Entry 8ESQ (electron microscopy, 2.80 A resolution); this record covers chains 1 and R of the 58 polymer chains in the assembly.

== Chain 1 ==
Molecule: 3497-nt RNA strand
From: Schizosaccharomyces pombe
Sequence (3497 nucleotides; row label = number of the first residue in the row):
     1 AUUUGACCUC AAAUCAGGUA GGACUACGCG CUGAACUUAA GCAUAUCAAU AAGCGCAGGA
    61 AAAGAAAAUA ACCAUGAUUC CCUCAGUAAC GGCGAGUGAA GCGGGAAAAG CUCAAAUUUG
   121 AAAUCUGGCA ACAUUUCUUU UGUUGUCCGA GUUGUAAUUU CAAGAAGCUG CUUUGAGUGU
   181 AGACGAUCGG UCUAAGUUCC UUGGAACAGG ACGUCAGAGA GGGUGAGAAC CCCGUCUUUG
   241 GUCGAUUGGA UAUGCCAUAU AAAGCGCUUU CGAAGAGUCG AGUUGUUUGG GAAUGCAGCU
   301 CUAAAUGGGU GGUAAAUUUC AUCUAAAGCU AAAUAUUGGC GAGAGACCGA UAGCGAACAA
   361 GUAGAGUGAU CGAAAGAUGA AAAGAACUUU GAAAAGAGAG UUAAAUAGUA CGUGAAAUUG
   421 CUGAAAGGGA AGCAUUGGAA AUCAGUCUUA CCUGGGUGAG AUCAGUAGUC UCUUCGCGAG
   481 ACUAUGCACU CUGAACCUGU GGUAGGUCAG CAUCAGUUUU CGGGGGCGGA AAAAGAAUAA
   541 GGGAAGGUGG CUUUCCGGGU UCUGCCUGGG GAGUGUUUAU AGCCCUUGUU GUAAUACGUC
   601 CACUGGGGAC UGAGGACUGC GGCUUCGUGC CAAGGAUGCU GACAUAAUGG UUUUCAAUGG
   661 CCCGUCUUGA AACACGGACC AAGGAGUCUA GCAUCUAUGC GAGUGUUUGG GUGAUGAAAA
   721 CCCAUCCGCG AAAUGAAAGU GAAUGCAGGU GGGAACGCCC UUGUGGCGUG CACCAUCGAC
   781 CGACCCGGAA GUUUGUCAAU GGAAGGGUUU GAGUAAGAGC AUAGCUGUUG GGACCCGAAA
   841 GAUGGUGAAC UAUGCCUGAA UAGGGUGAAG CCAGAGGAAA CUCUGGUGGA GGCUCGUAGA
   901 GAUUCUGACG UGCAAAUCGA UCUUCAAAUU UGGGUAUAGG GGCGAAAGAC UAAUCGAACC
   961 AUCUAGUAGC UGGUUCCUGC CGAAGUUUCC CUCAGGAUAG CAGAAACUCA GAUCAGUUUU
  1021 AUGAGGUAAA GCGAAUGAUU AGAGGUCUUG GGGAAGGAAU UUCCUCAACC UAUUCUCAAA
  1081 CUUUAAAUAU GUAAGACGCC CUUGUCGCUU AAUUGGACGU GGGCCAUCGA AUGAGAGUUU
  1141 CUAGUGGGCC AUUUUUGGUA AGCAGAACUG GCGAUGCGGG AUGAACCGAA CGUGAGGUUA
  1201 AGGUGCCGGA AUGUACGCUC AUCAGACACC AGAAAAGGUG UUAGUUCAUC UAGACAGCAG
  1261 GACGGUGGCC AUGGAAGUCG GAAUCCGCUA AGGAGUGUGU AACAACUCAC CUGCCGAAUG
  1321 AACUAGCCCU GAAAAUGGAU GGCGCUUAAG CGUACUACCC AUACCUCACC GUCUGGGUUA
  1381 GCUUUGAGAA GCUCAGACGA GUAGGCAGGC GUGGAGGUUU GUGACGAAGC CUUGGGCGUG
  1441 AGCCUGGGUC GAACAGCCUC UAGUGCAGAU CUUGGUGGAA GUAGCAAAUA UUCAAAUGAG
  1501 AACUUUGAAG ACUGAAGUGG GGAAAGGUUC CAUGUGAACA GCAGUUGGAC AUGGGUUAGU
  1561 CGAUCCUAAG AGAUAGGGAA GCUCCGUAUG AAAGUUGCAC GAUUUUUCGU GCCUCCUAUC
  1621 GAAAGGGAAU CCGGUUAAUA UUCCGGAACC AGAAGGUGGA AUCAACACGG CAACGUAAAU
  1681 GAAGUUGGAG ACGUCGGCGG GAGCCCUGGG AAGAGUUCUC UUUUCUUUUU AACAAACCAU
  1741 UGAACCACCC UGAAAUCGGU UUAUCCGGAG CUAGGGUAUG GUGUUUGGAA GAGUUCAGCG
  1801 CCUCAUGCUG AAUCCGGUGC GCUCUCGACG GCCCUUGAAA AUCCAACGGA AGAAUGGACC
  1861 UUCGGGUCCU UGUUUUCACA UCUGGUCGUA CUCAUAACCG CAGCAGGUCU CCAAGGUGAA
  1921 CAGCCUCUAG UUGAUAGAAC AAUGUAGAUA AGGGAAGUCG GCAAAAUGGA UCCGUAACUU
  1981 CGGGAUAAGG AUUGGCUCUA AGGGUUGGGU ACGUUGGGCC UUGGAACCUG AACGGUUGCU
  2041 GGACUGAGCG UGGACCGAUG UCUUUUCUCG CCUUUCGGGG UGAGAAGGGA UGUUGGACCU
  2101 GCUUGGACCU UGGCGGCCGG GAAGUCCUUG GUCGGGCUUU UCUCCUUCUC GGGGAUUAUG
  2161 CUCUUACUGG CGUACGUUUA ACAACCAACU UAGAACUGGU ACGGACAAGG GGAAUCUGAC
  2221 UGUCUAAUUA AAACAUAGCA UUGCGAUGGC CAGAAAGUGG UGUUGACGCA AUGUGAUUUC
  2281 UGCCCAGUGC UCUGAAUGUC AAAGUGAAGA AAUUCAACCA AGCGCGGGUA AACGGCGGGA
  2341 GUAACUAUGA CUCUCUUAAG GUAGCCAAAU GCCUCGUCAU CUAACUAGUG ACGCGCAUGA
  2401 AUGGAUUAAC GAGAUUCCCA CUGUCCCUAU CUACUAUCUA GCGAAACCAC AGCCUGGGGA
  2461 ACGGGCCAGG CAAAAUCAGC GGGGAAAGAA GACCCUGUUG AGCUUGACUC UAGUUUGACA
  2521 UUGUGAAGAG ACAUAGAGGG UGUAGGAUAA GUGGGAGUAU GUUUCGGCAU ACGCCGGUGA
  2581 AAUACCACUA CCUUUAUCGU UUCUUUACUU AAUCAAUGAA GCGGAAUUGG GAUUUAUUUC
  2641 CCAUAUUCUA GCGUUAAAGU UUCUUCGCGA ACUGAUCCGC GUUGAUGACA UUGUCAGGUG
  2701 GGGAGUUUGG CUGGGGCGGC ACAUCUGUUA AAAGAUAACG CAGGUGUCCU AAGGGGGACU
  2761 CAUCGAGAAC AGAAAUCUCG AGUAGAAUAA AAGGGUAAAA GUCCCCUUGA UUUUGAUUUU
  2821 CAGUGUGAAU ACAAACCAUG AAAGUGUGGC CUAUCGAUCC UUUGUUCCCU CGAAAUUUGA
  2881 GGACAGAGGU GCCAGAAAAG UUACCACAGG GAUAACUGGC UUGUGGCAGC CAAGCGUUCA
  2941 UAGCGACGUU GCUUUUUGAU UCUUCGAUGU CGGCUCUUCC UAUCAUACCG AAGCAGAAUU
  3001 CGGUAAGCGU UGGAUUGUUC ACCCACUAAU AGGGAACGUG AGCUGGGUUU AGACCGUCGU
  3061 GAGACAGGUU AGUUUUACCC UACUGAUGAA GUGUCGUCGC AAUGGUAAUU CAACUUAGUA
  3121 CGAGAGGAAC CGUUGAUUCA GAUCAUUGGU AUUUGCGGCU GCCUGACAAG GCAAUGCCGC
  3181 GGAGCUAUCA UCUGCCGGAU AACGGCUGAA CGCCUCUAAG CCAGAAUCCG UGCCAGAAAG
  3241 CGACGAUUUU UUGGUCCGCA UGAUUUAUAU GUAUAAAAAU AGAGGUAGGA CUUGUUCCUA
  3301 CUCUCCUGUA UCGUAGAAGA UGGGCGAUGG UUGAUGAAAC GGAAGUGUUU UAUUGACUUG
  3361 UCCAUGAAAU UCCAUUGAAA UCUUGUGCGG AAUCGAAUCC AUUGCAUACG ACUUUAAUGU
  3421 GGAACGGGGU AUUGUAAGCA GUAGAGUAGC CUUGUUGUUA CGAUCUGCUG AGAUUAAGCC
  3481 UUUGUUCCCA AGAUUUG
Disordered / not traced: 1-2, 37-47, 92-95, 288-293, 313-318, 446-505, 552-573, 625-627, 736-738, 783-812, 897-928, 991-994, 1026-1087, 1095-1129, 1228-1231, 1486-1489, 1595-1596, 1615-1617, 1740-1745, 1801-1804, 1853-1869, 1894-1908, 1918-1922, 1968-2209, 2215-2414, 2483-2492, 2522-2690, 2708-2896, 2914-2919, 2936-2942, 2954-2969, 3015-3021, 3047-3051, 3066, 3074-3078, 3249-3268, 3290-3297, 3376-3394, 3442-3464
Differences from the reference sequence: conflict C1746 (U7796 in 157310483)

== Chain R ==
Molecule: 60S ribosomal protein L19-A
From: Schizosaccharomyces pombe
UniProtKB: P05734 (RL19A_SCHPO); numbering as in UniProt (aligned over 1-193)
Amino-acid sequence (193 residues; numbered 1 to 193; the number before each row is that of its first residue):
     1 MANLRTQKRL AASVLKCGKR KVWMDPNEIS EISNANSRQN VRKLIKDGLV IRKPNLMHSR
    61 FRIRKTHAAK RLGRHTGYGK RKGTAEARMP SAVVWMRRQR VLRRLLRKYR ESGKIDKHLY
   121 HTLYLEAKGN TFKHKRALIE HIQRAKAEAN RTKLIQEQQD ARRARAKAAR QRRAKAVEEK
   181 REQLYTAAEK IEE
Disordered / not traced: 1, 59-88, 146-193

== Chain 1 / chain R interface ==
Pairs across the interface (101):
  C872(1) with Leu125(R), hydrogen bond to the sugar; Lys128(R), sugar contact; Gly129(R), sugar contact
  A873(1) with Leu125(R), phosphate contact; Glu126(R), sugar contact; Gly129(R), sugar contact; Thr131(R), hydrogen bond to the sugar
  G874(1) with Leu125(R), phosphate contact
  G885(1) with Gly129(R), hydrogen bond to the base; Asn130(R), hydrogen bond to the base
  G886(1) with Trp95(R), sugar contact; Asn130(R), hydrogen bond to the sugar
  U887(1) with Ser91(R), phosphate contact; Trp95(R), sugar contact
  U1504(1) with Asn3(R), sugar contact; Arg5(R), phosphate contact
  U1505(1) with Ala2(R), hydrogen bond to the sugar; Leu4(R), hydrogen bond to the sugar; Arg5(R), salt bridge to the phosphate
  U1506(1) with Lys8(R), phosphate contact; Met24(R), phosphate contact; Pro26(R), sugar contact
  G1507(1) with Lys8(R), salt bridge to the phosphate; Val22(R), phosphate contact; Trp23(R), hydrogen bond to the phosphate; Met24(R), hydrogen bond to the phosphate; Pro26(R), sugar contact
  A1508(1) with Trp23(R), phosphate contact; Lys53(R), salt bridge to the phosphate
  A1532(1) with Thr6(R), hydrogen bond to the phosphate; Arg9(R), salt bridge to the phosphate
  G1634(1) with Lys16(R), salt bridge to the phosphate
  U1635(1) with Arg42(R), salt bridge to the phosphate
  U1636(1) with Arg38(R), hydrogen bond to the base; Arg42(R), salt bridge to the phosphate
  A1637(1) with Arg9(R), hydrogen bond to the sugar; Leu10(R), sugar contact; Asn36(R), sugar contact; Ser37(R), phosphate contact; Arg38(R), hydrogen bond to the phosphate
  A1638(1) with Arg9(R), salt bridge to the phosphate; Leu10(R), phosphate contact; Arg38(R), salt bridge to the phosphate
  C1698(1) with Met96(R), phosphate contact
  G1699(1) with Met96(R), phosphate contact; Arg100(R), sugar contact
  C1725(1) with Met57(R), phosphate contact
  U1726(1) with Met57(R), phosphate contact; His58(R), phosphate contact
  A1755(1) with Lys117(R), salt bridge to the phosphate
  U1756(1) with His118(R), hydrogen bond to the base
  C1757(1) with His118(R), phosphate contact
  G1758(1) with Lys117(R), sugar contact; His118(R), salt bridge to the phosphate; His121(R), salt bridge to the phosphate
  G1759(1) with Arg110(R), salt bridge to the phosphate; Lys117(R), phosphate contact; Tyr120(R), phosphate contact; His121(R), phosphate contact
  U1760(1) with Arg107(R), salt bridge to the phosphate; Arg110(R), salt bridge to the phosphate; Tyr120(R), hydrogen bond to the phosphate; His121(R), hydrogen bond to the base; Tyr124(R), stacking on the base
  U1761(1) with Arg103(R), salt bridge to the phosphate; Arg107(R), salt bridge to the phosphate; Tyr124(R), hydrogen bond to the phosphate; Lys128(R), hydrogen bond to the base
  U1762(1) with Trp95(R), hydrogen bond to the sugar; Met96(R), sugar contact; Gln99(R), sugar contact; Arg100(R), salt bridge to the phosphate; Arg103(R), salt bridge to the phosphate
  A1763(1) with Arg103(R), salt bridge to the phosphate; Lys128(R), phosphate contact
  U1764(1) with Tyr124(R), base contact; Lys128(R), salt bridge to the phosphate
  U1806(1) with Gln39(R), sugar contact; Lys43(R), hydrogen bond to the base; Lys46(R), base contact; Asp47(R), base contact
  G1807(1) with Lys46(R), hydrogen bond to the base
  C1820(1) with Pro90(R), base contact; Val93(R), sugar contact; Arg97(R), salt bridge to the phosphate
  G1915(1) with His58(R), base contact
  U1926(1) with Met57(R), sugar contact; His58(R), hydrogen bond to the sugar
  C1927(1) with Leu56(R), phosphate contact; Met57(R), sugar contact; His58(R), hydrogen bond to the sugar
  U1928(1) with Arg20(R), salt bridge to the phosphate; Lys21(R), salt bridge to the phosphate; Asn55(R), phosphate contact; Leu56(R), phosphate contact
  A1929(1) with Gly18(R), hydrogen bond to the phosphate; Arg20(R), salt bridge to the phosphate; Lys21(R), phosphate contact
  G1930(1) with Gly18(R), phosphate contact; Lys19(R), hydrogen bond to the phosphate; Arg20(R), hydrogen bond to the phosphate
Also at the interface, not in a pair above, chain 1 (48 interface residues in all): C871, A1496, C1531, U1546, G1793, U1794, G1800, U1931
Also at the interface, not in a pair above, chain R (57 interface residues in all): Cys17, Asp25, Ile29, Met89, Ala92

== In short ==
The interface between chain 1 and chain R involves 48 residues on one side and 57 on the other, with 26
hydrogen bonds, 25 salt bridges and 1 aromatic stacking contact. Polar pairs include G885(1)-Gly129(R),
G885(1)-Asn130(R) and U1636(1)-Arg38(R).
Here chain 1 is a 3497-nt RNA strand and chain R is 60S ribosomal protein L19-A, both from Schizosaccharomyces
pombe. Entry 8ESQ (Ytm1 associated nascent 60S ribosome State 2) was determined by electron microscopy (same
publication as 8ESR, 8ETC, 8ETG, 8ETH, 8ETI, 8ETJ and 3 further entries).
